Entry 6UT5 (electron microscopy, 2.44 A resolution); this record covers chains F and G of the 7 polymer chains in the assembly.

# Chain F
Molecule: GTPase subunit of restriction endonuclease
From: Thermococcus gammatolerans
Reference sequence: C5A3Z3 (C5A3Z3_THEGJ); residues 1-613 here = UniProt positions 1-613
Chain sequence (613 residues; numbered 1 to 613; the number before each row is that of its first residue):
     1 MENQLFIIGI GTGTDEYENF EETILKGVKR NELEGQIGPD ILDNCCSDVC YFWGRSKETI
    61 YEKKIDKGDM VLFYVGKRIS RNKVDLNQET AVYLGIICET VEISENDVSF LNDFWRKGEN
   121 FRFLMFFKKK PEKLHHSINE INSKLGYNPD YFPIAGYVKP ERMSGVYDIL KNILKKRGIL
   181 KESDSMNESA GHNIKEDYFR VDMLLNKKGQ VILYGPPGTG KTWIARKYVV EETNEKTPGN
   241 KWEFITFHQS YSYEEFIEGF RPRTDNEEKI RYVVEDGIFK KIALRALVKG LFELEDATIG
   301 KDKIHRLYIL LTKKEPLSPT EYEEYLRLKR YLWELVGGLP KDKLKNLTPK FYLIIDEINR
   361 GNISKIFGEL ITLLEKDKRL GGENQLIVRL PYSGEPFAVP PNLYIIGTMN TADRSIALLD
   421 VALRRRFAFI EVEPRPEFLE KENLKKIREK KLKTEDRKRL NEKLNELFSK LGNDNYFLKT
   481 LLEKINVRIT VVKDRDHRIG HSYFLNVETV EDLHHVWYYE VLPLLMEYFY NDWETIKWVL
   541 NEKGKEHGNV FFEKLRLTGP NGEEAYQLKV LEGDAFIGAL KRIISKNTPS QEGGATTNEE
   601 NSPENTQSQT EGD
Disordered / not traced: 1-190, 586-613
Metal / ion sites: Mg2+: Thr222 (together with GDP)
Ligand contacts:
  - GDP (guanosine-5'-diphosphate): Pro216, Pro217, Gly218, Thr219, Gly220, Lys221, Thr222, Trp223, Asn410, Phe438, Ile447, Lys450, His501, Ser502, Leu505
  - GTP-gamma-S (GSP; 5'-guanosine-diphosphate-monothiophosphate): Glu375, Asp377, Lys378, Asn384, Ala422, Arg425, Arg426
Reported in the primary citation:
  - conformationally variable residues (loop rearrangement, side-chain flip): Arg414 to Asp420
  - self-association interface (contacts with another copy of this molecule); pairs are residue here / residue on that copy: Asp494-Tyr530 (hydrogen bond)
  - catalytic residues: Glu357, Asn410, Asp413
  - mutagenesis - N410A, D413A: abolished catalytic activity with McrBC 5-methylcytosine restriction system component (chain G)
  - binding site for GDP: Asn410
  - binding site for GTP-gamma-S: Asn193, Thr219
  - specificity-determining residues: Asn193
  - mutagenesis - R360A, R414A, D420A, R424A, E527A, Y530A: increased catalytic activity
  - mutagenesis - K221A, T222A, D356A, N410A, D413A, R425A, R426A: decreased catalytic activity
  - mutagenesis - W223A, D356A, R425A, R426A: decreased stability
  - mutagenesis - W223A: abolished catalytic activity
  - mutagenesis - E375A, D377A, K378A: unchanged catalytic activity

# Chain G
Molecule: McrBC 5-methylcytosine restriction system component
From: Thermococcus gammatolerans
Reference sequence: C5A3Z2 (C5A3Z2_THEGJ); residues 1-458 here = UniProt positions 1-458
Chain sequence (458 residues; each row starts with the number of its first residue):
     1 MPRLTTITLY EHDEKRYRDI AGDKKAIQDA LIKLNKQFKK DFKKLDRSED NSDTEDTIDE
    61 SKGVVEVYAN KIKARHYVGF AAVDNVFLQI LPKVFKPKKE QTQETQEDTW EPILAFIRML
   121 DMAYGLKIKD HDLAYLQGRN LRPNLYEVFI YLFAKSLWSE VQRGYHREYV EVHREEKFLR
   181 GKLLMSRQIR KLPHQLNTFS VEVHELIEDN LLNRIFYASV REALRRTTWG LNRKLLGELM
   241 LAFDGITPIH LRTEHFERVH FTRLNERFRR PFELAKLLFM PASGKGRSRE VSGFFVDMNK
   301 LFERFIERVL VRNLPPEYKL FYQESYPFLK NQNGSSQKPD YVVRKGNTPV VVLDAKYREL
   361 KERIPSSDML RQLYVYSRIW GYKTSHENDS KPPAVIVIPS SSTYNQGLPD KPLEFEFFDE
   421 RKLFIVAYNM DYVKTGAIFK ADKNFRRSLN NIIGKLNT
Disordered / not traced: 1-4, 99-108, 281-290, 315-354, 361-398, 407-426, 437-438, 454-458
Reported in the primary citation:
  - mutagenesis - R263A: abolished catalytic activity
  - mutagenesis - R263K: decreased catalytic activity on stimulatory effect
  - catalytic residues: Asp340, Asp354, Lys356 (proposed by the authors, not directly observed)

# How chain F and chain G interact
Contacting residue pairs (41):
  Ser252(F) - Arg180(G)  hydrogen bond
  Glu254(F) - Phe178(G)
  Glu254(F) - Arg180(G)  salt bridge
  Glu255(F) - Phe178(G)
  Gly259(F) - Phe178(G)
  Phe260(F) - Lys177(G)
  Phe260(F) - Phe178(G)
  Phe260(F) - Leu179(G)  hydrogen bond (backbone-backbone)
  Phe260(F) - Phe199(G)
  Arg261(F) - Phe178(G)
  Pro262(F) - Lys177(G)
  Pro262(F) - Asn197(G)
  Pro262(F) - Phe199(G)
  Ile270(F) - Leu196(G)
  Tyr272(F) - Gln188(G)  hydrogen bond
  Tyr272(F) - Leu196(G)  hydrogen bond (side chain-backbone)
  Tyr272(F) - Thr198(G)
  Tyr272(F) - Phe199(G)  hydrophobic
  Tyr392(F) - Leu179(G)
  Ala412(F) - Leu241(G)
  Arg414(F) - Leu241(G)  hydrogen bond (side chain-backbone)
  Arg414(F) - Ala242(G)  hydrogen bond (side chain-backbone)
  Ser415(F) - Trp158(G)
  Ser415(F) - Leu241(G)
  Ala417(F) - Trp158(G)  hydrophobic
  Ala417(F) - Gln162(G)
  Leu418(F) - Tyr165(G)  hydrophobic
  Leu418(F) - Ala242(G)  hydrophobic
  Thr490(F) - Lys234(G)
  Val491(F) - Lys234(G)  hydrogen bond (backbone-side chain)
  Val492(F) - Lys234(G)
  Lys493(F) - Lys234(G)
  Lys493(F) - Gly237(G)
  His497(F) - Leu241(G)
  Tyr530(F) - Gly237(G)  hydrogen bond (side chain-backbone)
  Tyr530(F) - Met240(G)
  Tyr530(F) - Leu241(G)
  Asp532(F) - Arg233(G)  salt bridge
  Asn561(F) - Asp84(G)  hydrogen bond
  Asn561(F) - Asn85(G)
  Gly562(F) - Asn85(G)  hydrogen bond (backbone-side chain)
Also at the interface, not in a pair above, chain F (28 interface residues in all): Thr411, Asp413, Asp494, Thr535
Also at the interface, not in a pair above, chain G (25 interface residues in all): Val161, Glu208, Leu224, Glu238, Asp244
From the paper, about this interface:
  - residue pairs: Arg414(F)-Leu241(G) (backbone contact), Glu238(G)-Asp494(F), Met240(G)-Tyr530(F) (hydrophobic contact), Leu241(G)-Tyr530(F) (hydrophobic contact)
  - interface residues, chain F: Arg414(F)

# Overview
Chain F and chain G form an interface of 28 and 25 residues respectively; the contacts include 10 hydrogen
bonds and 2 salt bridges. Polar contacts include Glu254(F)-Arg180(G), Asp532(F)-Arg233(G) and
Ser252(F)-Arg180(G). The authors report a backbone contact between Arg414(F) and Leu241(G); a contact between
Glu238(G) and Asp494(F); hydrophobic contacts between Met240(G) and Tyr530(F) and Leu241(G) and Tyr530(F).
From the paper: catalytic residues Glu357(F), Asn410(F) and Asp340(G) among others; K221A, T222A and D356A of
chain F, among others, reduce catalytic activity; 19 substitutions were tested in all.
Chain F is GTPase subunit of restriction endonuclease and chain G is McrBC 5-methylcytosine restriction system
component, both from Thermococcus gammatolerans; the structure, Cryo-EM structure of the Thermococcus
gammatolerans McrBC complex, was determined by electron microscopy together with 6UT3, 6UT4, 6UT6, 6UT7 and
6UT8 from the same study.
